Entry 2HC4 (X-ray diffraction, 2.20 A resolution); this record covers chains A and B.

# Chain A
Molecule: Vitamin D receptor
From: Danio rerio
Notes: fragment: Ligand binding domain
Reference sequence: Q9PTN2 (Q9PTN2_BRARE); numbering as in UniProt (aligned over 156-453)
Chain sequence (302 residues; each row starts with the number of its first residue):
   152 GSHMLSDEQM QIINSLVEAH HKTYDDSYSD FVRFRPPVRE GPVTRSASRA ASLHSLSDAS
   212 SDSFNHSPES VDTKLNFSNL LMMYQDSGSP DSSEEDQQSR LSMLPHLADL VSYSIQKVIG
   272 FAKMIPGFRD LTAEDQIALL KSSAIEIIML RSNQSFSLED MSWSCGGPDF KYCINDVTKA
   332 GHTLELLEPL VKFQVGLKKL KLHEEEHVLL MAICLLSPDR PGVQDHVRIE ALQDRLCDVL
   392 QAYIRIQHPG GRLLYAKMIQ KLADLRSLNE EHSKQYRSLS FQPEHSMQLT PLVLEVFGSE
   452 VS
Unresolved in the structure: 152-153, 191-250, 453
Sequence notes: cloning artifact (152-155)
Ligand contacts: 1,25 dihydroxy vitamin d3 (VDX; 5-{2-[1-(5-hydroxy-1,5-dimethyl-hexyl)-7a-methyl-octahydro-inden-4-ylidene]-ethylidene}-4-methylene-cyclohexane-1,3-diol): Tyr-175, Tyr-179, Phe-182, Leu-255, Leu-258, Leu-261, Val-262, Ser-265, Ile-299, Met-300, Arg-302, Ser-303, Ser-306, Trp-314, Cys-316, Tyr-323, Val-328, Ala-331, His-333, Leu-337, Leu-341, His-423, Tyr-427, Leu-430, Leu-440, Val-444, Phe-448
Curated features (UniProtKB/Swiss-Prot):
  - region: Lys-274 to Lys-292 (Interaction with coactivator LXXLL motif)
  - motif: Pro-442 to Ser-450 (9aaTAD)
  - binding site (calcitriol): Tyr-175, Ser-265, Arg-302, Ser-306, His-333, His-423

# Chain B
Molecule: SRC-1 from Nuclear receptor coactivator 1
Reference sequence: Q15788 (NCOA1_HUMAN); residue numbers follow UniProt; this construct covers 686-700
Chain sequence (15 residues; numbered 686 to 700; the number before each row is that of its first residue):
   686 RHKILHRLLQ EGSPS
Unresolved in the structure: 696-700
Curated features (UniProtKB/Swiss-Prot):
  - motif: Leu-690 to Leu-694 (LXXLL motif 4)
  - modified residue: Ser-698 (Phosphoserine)

# How chain A and chain B interact
Contacting residue pairs - 24 pairs, chain A then chain B:
  Ile-270(A) / Leu-690(B)  hydrophobic
  Ile-270(A) / Leu-693(B)  hydrophobic
  Lys-274(A) / Leu-693(B)  hydrogen bond (side chain-backbone)
  Lys-274(A) / Leu-694(B)
  Lys-274(A) / Gln-695(B)
  Arg-280(A) / Leu-694(B)
  Arg-280(A) / Gln-695(B)
  Ala-284(A) / His-691(B)
  Gln-287(A) / Leu-694(B)
  Ile-288(A) / His-687(B)
  Ile-288(A) / Leu-690(B)  hydrophobic
  Ile-288(A) / His-691(B)
  Ile-288(A) / Leu-694(B)  hydrophobic
  Lys-292(A) / His-687(B)
  Lys-292(A) / Leu-690(B)
  Pro-442(A) / Ile-689(B)  hydrophobic
  Leu-443(A) / Ile-689(B)
  Glu-446(A) / His-687(B)
  Glu-446(A) / Lys-688(B)  hydrogen bond (side chain-backbone)
  Glu-446(A) / Ile-689(B)  hydrogen bond (side chain-backbone)
  Glu-446(A) / Leu-690(B)  hydrogen bond (side chain-backbone)
  Val-447(A) / Leu-690(B)  hydrophobic
  Glu-451(A) / His-687(B)
  Val-452(A) / His-687(B)
Other interface residues (no listed pair), chain A (17 interface residues in all): Gln-267, Phe-279, Glu-285, Leu-291

# Overview
Chain A and chain B form an interface of 17 and 8 residues respectively, with 4 hydrogen bonds. Polar pairs
include Lys-274(A)/Leu-693(B), Glu-446(A)/Lys-688(B) and Glu-446(A)/Ile-689(B). Chain A binds 1,25 dihydroxy
vitamin d3. UniProt lists 6 calcitriol-binding residues on chain A.
Here chain A is Vitamin D receptor (Danio rerio) and chain B is SRC-1 from Nuclear receptor coactivator 1.
Entry 2HC4 (Crystal structure of the LBD of VDR of Danio rerio in complex with calcitriol) was determined by
X-ray diffraction together with 2HCD from the same study.
